9MGZ - chains 1 and 8 of the 18 polymer chains in the assembly; structure by electron microscopy, 2.80 A resolution.

[Chain 1]
Molecule: Chlorophyll a-b binding protein, chloroplastic
From: Dunaliella tertiolecta
Amino-acid sequence (228 residues; each row starts with the number of its first residue):
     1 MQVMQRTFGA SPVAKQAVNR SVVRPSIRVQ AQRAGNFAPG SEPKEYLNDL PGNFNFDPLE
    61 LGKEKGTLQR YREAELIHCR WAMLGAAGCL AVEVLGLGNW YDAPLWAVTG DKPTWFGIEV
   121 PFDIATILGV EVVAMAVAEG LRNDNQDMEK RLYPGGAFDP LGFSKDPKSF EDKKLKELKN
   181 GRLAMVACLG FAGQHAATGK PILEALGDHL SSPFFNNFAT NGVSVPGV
Not modelled in the structure: 1-31
Metal / ion sites: chlorophyll a Mg (6 sites), coordinated by Glu75, His78, Glu177, Asn180, His209, Ser224
Small-molecule neighbours:
  - beta-carotene (BCR): Trp81, Trp115, Ala134, Met135, Val137, Ala138, Leu141
  - chlorophyll b (CHL), molecule 1: Gly35, Asn36, Phe37, Ala38, Pro39, Phe54, Phe56
  - chlorophyll b (CHL), molecule 2: Tyr101, Pro104, Leu105, Ala107, Val108, Leu128, Glu131
  - chlorophyll a (CLA), molecule 1: Leu47, Leu50, Pro51, Gly52, Asn53, Phe54, Asn55, Phe56, Asp57, Leu61, Gly62, Tyr71, Arg72, Glu75, His78, Arg182, Met185, Val186
  - chlorophyll a (CLA), molecule 2: Thr67, Arg70, Tyr71
  - chlorophyll a (CLA), molecule 3: Arg70, Tyr71, Ala74, His78
  - chlorophyll a (CLA), molecule 4: Arg70, Glu73, Ala74, Ile77, His78, Trp81, Val132, Met135, Ala136, Glu139, Arg142, Asn143
  - chlorophyll a (CLA), molecule 5: Ile77, Arg80, Trp81, Leu84, Leu141, Arg142, Asn145, Lys150, Arg151, Pro154, Ala157, Phe158, Pro160
  - chlorophyll a (CLA), molecule 6: Arg80, Met83, Leu84, Ala87, Ala91, Tyr153, Pro154, Gly155, Phe158, Asp159, Gly162, Phe163, Ser164, Phe170, Lys173, Lys174, Lys176, Glu177, Asn180
  - chlorophyll a (CLA), molecule 7: Trp81, Leu84, Gly85, Ala87, Gly88, Ala91, Val92, Leu95, Leu97, Ala103, Thr114, Trp115, Phe116
  - chlorophyll a (CLA), molecule 8: Trp81, Ala103, Pro104, Trp106, Pro113, Val120, Phe122, Ile127, Val130, Glu131, Met135
  - chlorophyll a (CLA), molecule 9: Asp172, Leu175, Lys176, Lys179, Asn180
  - chlorophyll a (CLA), molecule 10: Lys173, Lys176, Asn180, Leu183
  - chlorophyll a (CLA), molecule 11: Val186, Ala187, Leu189, Gly190, Gly193, Gln194, Ala197, Thr198, Ala205, Leu206, His209, Asn216, Asn217, Phe218, Asn221, Ser224
  - chlorophyll a (CLA), molecule 12: Gly193, Phe218, Val223, Ser224, Val225, Pro226
  - chlorophyll a (CLA), molecule 13: His209, Leu210, Pro213, Phe214, Asn217, Phe218
  - lutein (LUT; (3r,3'r,6s)-4,5-didehydro-5,6-dihydro-beta,beta-carotene-3,3'-diol): Met83, Leu84, Ala87, Leu90, Asp159, Pro160, Leu161, Gly162, Leu183, Ala187, Phe191, Ile202, Leu206
  - phosphatidylethanolamine (PTY): Pro226, Gly227, Val228
  - violaxanthin (XAT; (3s,5r,6s,3's,5'r,6's)-5,6,5',6'-diepoxy-5,6,5',6'- tetrahydro-beta,beta-carotene-3,3'-diol): Phe56, Asp57, Pro58, Leu59, Leu61, His78, Trp81, Ala82, Gly85, Gly88, Cys89, Trp100, Tyr101, Ala103, Pro104, Met185, Cys188, Leu189

[Chain 8]
Molecule: Chlorophyll a-b binding protein, chloroplastic
From: Dunaliella tertiolecta
Amino-acid sequence (254 residues; numbered 1 to 254; the number before each row is that of its first residue):
     1 MQVMQKQCMR ASGVKAPLSR RSVTVKANMN GNWLPGSQTP AHLKDLKMAG NFGFDPLNLG
    61 AEPEALRWYQ QAELVHSRTA MMAVAGILIP GLFTKLGALN VPQWYEAGKV YIEGEGAIPF
   121 GTLLMSTLFS YAFVEGKRWQ DFRNPGSQAE PGTFFGLEGM FKGTDNGYPG GIFDPLGYSK
   181 TSPEKLDELK LKEIKNGRLA MVAFLGFAGQ YSATGKGPID NLADHLADPW HNTFAENGVS
   241 VPGLSAVEQA AASL
Not modelled in the structure: 1-27, 254
Metal / ion sites: chlorophyll a Mg (9 sites), coordinated by Trp33, Glu73, His76, Glu135, Glu193, Asn196, Gln210, His225, Ser240
Small-molecule neighbours:
  - beta-carotene (BCR): Ser130, Tyr131, Phe133, Val134, Thr153, Phe154, Phe155
  - chlorophyll b (CHL), molecule 1: Gln71, Val75, Arg78, Thr79, Phe133, Val134, Lys137, Arg138, Asp141, Gln148, Phe161, Lys162, Gly167, Pro169, Phe173
  - chlorophyll b (CHL), molecule 2: Trp104, Tyr105, Glu106, Ala107, Gly108, Lys109, Ile112, Phe120, Leu123, Leu124
  - chlorophyll b (CHL), molecule 3: Gly108, Tyr111, Ile118, Leu123, Ser126, Thr127, Ser130, Tyr131
  - chlorophyll b (CHL), molecule 4: Phe129, Ala132, Phe133, Gly136, Lys137, Gln140, Gln148, Thr153, Phe154
  - chlorophyll a (CLA), molecule 1: Gly31, Asn32, Trp33, Leu34, Pro35, Phe52, Phe54
  - chlorophyll a (CLA), molecule 2: Leu43, Leu46, Met48, Gly50, Asn51, Phe52, Gly53, Phe54, Asp55, Leu59, Gly60, Leu66, Tyr69, Gln70, Ala72, Glu73, His76, Arg198, Met201, Val202
  - chlorophyll a (CLA), molecule 3: Glu64, Ala65, Trp68, Tyr69, Trp139, Phe142, Arg143
  - chlorophyll a (CLA), molecule 4: Trp68, Tyr69, Ala72, His76, Phe204, Leu205
  - chlorophyll a (CLA), molecule 5: Trp68, Gln71, Ala72, Val75, His76, Thr79, Thr127, Leu128, Tyr131, Ala132, Glu135, Arg138, Trp139
  - chlorophyll a (CLA), molecule 6: Arg78, Met81, Met82, Thr164, Tyr168, Pro169, Gly170, Phe173, Asp174, Tyr178, Ser179, Leu186, Leu189, Lys190, Lys192, Glu193
  - chlorophyll a (CLA), molecule 7: Thr79, Met82, Ala83, Ala85, Gly86, Ile89, Pro90, Val101, Pro102, Ala107, Tyr111
  - chlorophyll a (CLA), molecule 8: Ile89, Lys192, Asn196, Leu199
  - chlorophyll a (CLA), molecule 9: Thr122, Met125, Ser126, Phe129
  - chlorophyll a (CLA), molecule 10: Glu188, Leu191, Lys192, Lys195, Asn196, Leu199
  - chlorophyll a (CLA), molecule 11: Val202, Leu205, Gly206, Gln210, Ala213, Thr214, Asn221, Leu222, His225, Asn232, Thr233, Phe234, Asn237, Ser240
  - chlorophyll a (CLA), molecule 12: Gly209, Gln210, Ser212, Ala213, Phe234, Val239, Ser240, Val241, Pro242
  - chlorophyll a (CLA), molecule 13: Leu222, His225, Leu226, Pro229, Trp230, Thr233, Phe234
  - LMK (trimethyl-[(2R)-1-oxidanyl-1-oxidanylidene-4-[(2S)-2-[(1S)-1-oxidanyloctadecoxy]-3-[(1R)-1-oxidanyloctadecoxy]propoxy]butan-2-yl]azanium): Pro242, Gly243, Ala246, Val247
  - lutein (LUT; (3r,3'r,6s)-4,5-didehydro-5,6-dihydro-beta,beta-carotene-3,3'-diol): Met81, Val84, Ala85, Leu88, Phe173, Asp174, Pro175, Leu176, Gly177, Tyr178, Asn196, Leu199, Ala200, Ala203, Phe207, Gln210, Pro218, Asn221, Leu222
  - phosphatidylethanolamine (PTY): Ala208, Gly209, Tyr211, Ser212, Ala213, Gly215
  - violaxanthin (XAT; (3s,5r,6s,3's,5'r,6's)-5,6,5',6'-diepoxy-5,6,5',6'- tetrahydro-beta,beta-carotene-3,3'-diol): Phe54, Asp55, Pro56, Leu57, Leu59, His76, Thr79, Ala80, Ala83, Ile87, Trp104, Ala107, Met201, Phe204, Leu205

[How chain 1 and chain 8 interact]
Contacting residue pairs (27):
  Asn36(1) with Glu150(8)
  Pro39(1) with Lys137(8); Gln140(8); Ser147(8); Gln148(8), hydrogen bond (backbone-side chain); Thr153(8)
  Gly40(1) with Gln140(8); Asn144(8), hydrogen bond (backbone-side chain); Ser147(8); Glu150(8), hydrogen bond (backbone-side chain)
  Ser41(1) with Gln140(8)
  Glu42(1) with Arg143(8), salt bridge
  Phe214(1) with Ile118(8), hydrophobic; Pro119(8); Thr122(8), hydrogen bond (backbone-side chain)
  Phe215(1) with Gly116(8); Ala117(8); Pro119(8)
  Asn217(1) with Thr122(8), hydrogen bond
  Phe218(1) with Met125(8), hydrophobic; Phe129(8), hydrophobic
  Ala219(1) with Gly121(8); Thr122(8); Met125(8), hydrophobic
  Thr220(1) with Thr122(8)
  Val228(1) with Phe120(8); Gly121(8)
Interface residues without a listed pair, chain 1 (15 interface residues in all): Arg33, Ala38, Val225
Interface residues without a listed pair, chain 8 (19 interface residues in all): Glu115, Leu124

[In short]
15 residues of chain 1 and 19 residues of chain 8 are in contact; the contacts include 5 hydrogen bonds and 1
salt bridge. Polar contacts include Glu42(1)-Arg143(8), Pro39(1)-Gln148(8) and Gly40(1)-Asn144(8).
Here chain 1 is Chlorophyll a-b binding protein, chloroplastic and chain 8 is Chlorophyll a-b binding protein,
chloroplastic, both from Dunaliella tertiolecta. Entry 9MGZ (Dunaliella tertiolecta PSI-LHCI-TIDI1
supercomplex) was determined by electron microscopy, deposited together with 9MGW, 9MH0 and 9MH1.
